Entry 5DYQ (X-ray diffraction, 1.66 A resolution); this record covers chain D.

== Chain D ==
Protein: YD repeat-containing protein
From: Verrucosispora maris
Reference sequence: F4F7G1 (F4F7G1_VERMA); numbering as in UniProt (aligned over 2-141)
Chain sequence (160 residues; row label = number of the first residue in the row; numbers below 1 keep their minus sign (Mse-18 is residue -18)):
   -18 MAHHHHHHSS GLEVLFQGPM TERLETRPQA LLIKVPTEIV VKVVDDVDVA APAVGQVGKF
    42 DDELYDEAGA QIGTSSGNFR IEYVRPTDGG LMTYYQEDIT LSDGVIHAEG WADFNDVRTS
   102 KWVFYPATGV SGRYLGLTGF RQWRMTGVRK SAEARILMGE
Disordered / not traced: -18 to 9, 141
Modified positions: Mse-18, Mse1, Mse73, Mse139 (selenomethionine); Mse126 (selenomethionine; parent Met)
Differences from the reference sequence: initiating methionine (-18); expression tag (-17 to 1); engineered mutation Mse73 (Leu in F4F7G1), Mse139 (Leu in F4F7G1)
Reported in the primary citation:
  - binding site for the ligand EPE: Phe41, Tyr76, Trp124 (from molecular simulation)
  - specificity-determining residues: Tyr76 (from molecular simulation)
  - mutagenesis - L73M/L139M: unchanged catalytic activity

== Overview ==
From the paper: a binding site for the ligand EPE at Phe41, Tyr76 and Trp124; L73M/L139M leave catalytic
activity unchanged.
Chain D is YD repeat-containing protein (Verrucosispora maris); the structure, AbyU L73M L139M, was determined
by X-ray diffraction, deposited together with 5DYV.
